PDB entry 1MRL | X-ray diffraction, 2.80 A resolution | chains B and C of the 3 polymer chains in the assembly

# Chain B (and C)
Molecule: Streptogramin A acetyltransferase
Source organism: Enterococcus faecium
Notes: EC 2.3.1.-; chain C of this document is another copy of the same molecule, construct and numbering; everything in this record applies to it too
UniProt: P50870 (VATD_ENTFC); numbering as in UniProt (aligned over 1-209)
Chain sequence (209 residues; each row starts with the number of its first residue):
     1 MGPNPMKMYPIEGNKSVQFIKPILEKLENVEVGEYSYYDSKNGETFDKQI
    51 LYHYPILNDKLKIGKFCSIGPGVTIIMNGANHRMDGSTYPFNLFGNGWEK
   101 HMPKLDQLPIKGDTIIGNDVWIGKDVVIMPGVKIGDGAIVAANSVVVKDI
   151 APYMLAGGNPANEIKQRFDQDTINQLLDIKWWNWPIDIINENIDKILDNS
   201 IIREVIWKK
Unresolved in the structure: 205-209
Swiss-Prot annotation at these positions:
  - active site: H82
  - mutagenesis: H82 (H82A: 105-fold decrease in activity)

# How chain B and chain C interact
Contacting residue pairs - 59 pairs, chain B then chain C:
  L51(B) - K124(C)
  Y52(B) - P71(C)
  A80(B) - W121(C)
  H82(B) - Y37(C)
  H82(B) - W121(C)  hydrogen bond
  R83(B) - L197(C)
  R83(B) - D198(C)
  M84(B) - R167(C)
  D85(B) - F168(C)
  D85(B) - L197(C)
  D85(B) - D198(C)
  D85(B) - N199(C)
  G86(B) - R167(C)  hydrogen bond (backbone-side chain)
  G86(B) - I196(C)
  G86(B) - L197(C)  hydrogen bond (backbone-backbone)
  G86(B) - N199(C)
  S87(B) - D119(C)  hydrogen bond
  S87(B) - W181(C)
  S87(B) - I196(C)  hydrogen bond (backbone-backbone)
  S87(B) - L197(C)
  T88(B) - D119(C)
  T88(B) - W121(C)
  T88(B) - I139(C)
  T88(B) - R167(C)
  Y89(B) - F19(C)
  Y89(B) - Y35(C)  hydrogen bond (side chain-backbone)
  Y89(B) - Y37(C)  hydrophobic
  Y89(B) - F66(C)  hydrophobic
  Y89(B) - S68(C)
  Y89(B) - L197(C)
  P90(B) - Y37(C)
  P90(B) - S68(C)
  F91(B) - F66(C)  hydrophobic
  F91(B) - I193(C)  hydrophobic
  F91(B) - L197(C)  hydrophobic
  L93(B) - I11(C)
  F94(B) - P3(C)  hydrophobic
  F94(B) - I11(C)  hydrophobic
  F94(B) - V17(C)  hydrophobic
  F94(B) - F19(C)  hydrophobic
  F94(B) - Y37(C)  hydrophobic
  N96(B) - M1(C)
  N96(B) - G2(C)  hydrogen bond (backbone-backbone)
  N96(B) - P3(C)
  N96(B) - P10(C)
  G97(B) - M1(C)
  W98(B) - M1(C)
  W98(B) - G2(C)
  W98(B) - P3(C)
  W98(B) - Y35(C)  hydrophobic
  W98(B) - N190(C)  hydrogen bond
  W98(B) - I193(C)
  H101(B) - I193(C)
  H101(B) - D194(C)  salt bridge
  V127(B) - N143(C)
  N159(B) - N143(C)
  N159(B) - G158(C)
  N159(B) - N159(C)  hydrogen bond (backbone-backbone)
  P160(B) - G158(C)
Other interface residues (no listed pair), chain B (25 interface residues in all): N81, G95, V145
Other interface residues (no listed pair), chain C (31 interface residues in all): C67, I186

# In short
25 residues of chain B face 31 of chain C across their interface, with 9 hydrogen bonds and 1 salt bridge.
Polar contacts include H101(B)-D194(C), H82(B)-W121(C) and G86(B)-R167(C). UniProt lists active-site residue
H82(B) and one mutagenesis site on chain B.
Both chains are Streptogramin A acetyltransferase (Enterococcus faecium). Entry 1MRL (Crystal structure of
streptogramin A acetyltransferase with dalfopristin) was determined by X-ray diffraction together with 1MR7
and 1MR9 from the same study.
